8VML - chains C and I of the 7 polymer chains in the assembly; structure by electron microscopy, 3.50 A resolution.

[Chain C]
Molecule: EZH2
Source organism: Homo sapiens
Notes: EC 2.1.1.356
Reference sequence: Q15910 (EZH2_HUMAN); residues 1-746 here = UniProt positions 1-746
Sequence (746 residues; each row starts with the number of its first residue):
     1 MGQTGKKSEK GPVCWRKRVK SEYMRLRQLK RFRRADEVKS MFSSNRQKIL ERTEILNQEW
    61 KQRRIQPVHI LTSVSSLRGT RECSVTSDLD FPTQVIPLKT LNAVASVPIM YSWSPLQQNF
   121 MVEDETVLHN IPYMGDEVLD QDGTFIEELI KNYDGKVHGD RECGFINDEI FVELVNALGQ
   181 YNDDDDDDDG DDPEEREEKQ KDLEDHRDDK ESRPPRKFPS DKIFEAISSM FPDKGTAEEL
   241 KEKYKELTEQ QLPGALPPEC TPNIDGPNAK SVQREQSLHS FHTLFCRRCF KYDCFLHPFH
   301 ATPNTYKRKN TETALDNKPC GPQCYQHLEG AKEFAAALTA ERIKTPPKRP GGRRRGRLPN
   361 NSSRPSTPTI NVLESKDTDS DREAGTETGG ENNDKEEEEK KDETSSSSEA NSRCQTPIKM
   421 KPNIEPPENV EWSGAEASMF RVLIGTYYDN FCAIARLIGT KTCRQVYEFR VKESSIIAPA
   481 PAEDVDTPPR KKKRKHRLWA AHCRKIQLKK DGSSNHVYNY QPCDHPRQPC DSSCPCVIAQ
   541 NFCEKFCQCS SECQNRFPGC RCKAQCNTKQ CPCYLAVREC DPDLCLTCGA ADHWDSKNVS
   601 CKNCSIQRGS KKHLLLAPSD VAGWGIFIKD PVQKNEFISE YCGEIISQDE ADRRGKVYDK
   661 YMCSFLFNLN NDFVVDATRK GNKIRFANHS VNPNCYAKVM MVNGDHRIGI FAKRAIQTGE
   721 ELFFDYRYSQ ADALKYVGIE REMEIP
Unresolved in the structure: 1-16, 182-219, 340-425
Swiss-Prot annotation at these positions:
  - region: Lys-39 to Val-68 (Interaction with EED)
  - modified residue: Ser-21 (Phosphoserine), Ser-76 (Phosphoserine), Thr-339 (Phosphothreonine), Thr-345 (Phosphothreonine), Ser-363 (Phosphoserine), Ser-366 (Phosphoserine), Thr-367 (Phosphothreonine), Thr-487 (Phosphothreonine)
  - glycosylation: Ser-75 (O-linked (GlcNAc) serine)
  - cross-link: Lys-634 (Glycyl lysine isopeptide (Lys-Gly) (interchain with G-Cter in SUMO2))

[Chain I]
Molecule: Histone H3
Source organism: Homo sapiens
Reference sequence: P68431 (H31_HUMAN); residues 19-40 here correspond to UniProt positions 20-41 (UniProt number = residue number + 1)
Sequence (22 residues; row label = number of the first residue in the row):
    19 QLATKAARKS APATGGVKKP HR
Swiss-Prot annotation at these positions:
  - modified residue: Lys-23 (N6-(2-hydroxyisobutyryl)lysine), Arg-26 (Citrulline), Lys-27 (N6,N6,N6-trimethyllysine), Ser-28 (ADP-ribosylserine), Lys-36 (N6,N6,N6-trimethyllysine), Lys-37 (N6-methyllysine)

[Chain C / chain I interface]
Residue-residue contacts (26; chain C residue first):
  Lys-151(C) / Gln-19(I)
  Trp-499(C) / Val-35(I)  hydrophobic
  Cys-503(C) / Val-35(I)  hydrophobic
  Arg-504(C) / Lys-36(I)  hydrogen bond (side chain-backbone)
  Arg-504(C) / Lys-37(I)
  Arg-504(C) / Pro-38(I)
  Gln-507(C) / Val-35(I)
  Gln-570(C) / Lys-36(I)
  Leu-575(C) / Gly-34(I)
  Leu-575(C) / Val-35(I)
  Tyr-641(C) / Lys-27(I)  hydrogen bond
  Gln-648(C) / Arg-26(I)  hydrogen bond
  Asp-652(C) / Thr-22(I)
  Asp-652(C) / Lys-23(I)
  Gly-655(C) / Ala-24(I)
  Leu-666(C) / Arg-26(I)
  Leu-666(C) / Lys-27(I)  hydrogen bond (backbone-backbone)
  Phe-667(C) / Lys-27(I)
  Asn-668(C) / Arg-26(I)
  Asn-668(C) / Lys-27(I)  hydrogen bond (backbone-backbone)
  Asn-668(C) / Ser-28(I)  hydrogen bond
  Val-699(C) / Ala-29(I)
  Arg-727(C) / Ser-28(I)
  Arg-727(C) / Pro-30(I)
  Tyr-728(C) / Arg-26(I)
  Tyr-728(C) / Lys-27(I)
Interface residues without a listed pair, chain C (25 interface residues in all): Asn-152, Arg-497, Ala-576, Val-674, Ala-697, Tyr-726, Asp-732, Tyr-736
Interface residues without a listed pair, chain I (18 interface residues in all): Ala-25, Ala-31, Gly-33, Arg-40

[Overview]
25 residues of chain C face 18 of chain I across their interface; the contacts include 6 hydrogen bonds. Among
the polar pairs are Arg-504(C)/Lys-36(I), Tyr-641(C)/Lys-27(I) and Gln-648(C)/Arg-26(I).
Chain C is EZH2 and chain I is Histone H3, both from Homo sapiens; the structure, PRC2_AJ1-450 bound to
H3K4me3, was determined by electron microscopy together with 8VMI, 8VMJ, 8VMN, 8VNV, 8VNZ, 8VO0 and 8VOB from
the same study.
